6C9Y - chains A and C of the 6 polymer chains in the assembly; structure by electron microscopy, 4.25 A resolution (low resolution: residue-level contacts below are approximate; hydrogen-bond / salt-bridge calls are withheld).

== Chain A ==
Name: DNA-directed RNA polymerase subunit alpha
Organism: Escherichia coli (strain K12)
Notes: EC 2.7.7.6
Reference sequence: P0A7Z4 (RPOA_ECOLI); numbering as in UniProt (aligned over 1-329)
Amino-acid sequence (329 residues; numbered 1 to 329; the number before each row is that of its first residue):
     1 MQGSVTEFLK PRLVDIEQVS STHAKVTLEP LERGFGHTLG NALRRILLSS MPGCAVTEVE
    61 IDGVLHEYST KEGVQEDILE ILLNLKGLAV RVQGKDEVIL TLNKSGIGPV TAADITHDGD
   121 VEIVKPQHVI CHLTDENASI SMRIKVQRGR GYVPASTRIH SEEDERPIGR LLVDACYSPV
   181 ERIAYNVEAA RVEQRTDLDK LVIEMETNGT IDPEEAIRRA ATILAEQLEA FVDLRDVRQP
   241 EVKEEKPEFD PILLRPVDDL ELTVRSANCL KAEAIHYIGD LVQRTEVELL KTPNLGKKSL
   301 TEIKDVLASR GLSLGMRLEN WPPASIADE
Not modelled in the structure: 1-6, 237-329
UniProt features mapped onto this chain:
  - region: Glu162 to Glu165 (Required for interaction with Crp at class II promoters)
  - modified residue: Arg265 (ADP-ribosylarginine), Lys297 (N6-acetyllysine), Lys298 (N6-acetyllysine)
  - mutagenesis: Arg45 (R45C: In rpoA112; temperature-sensitive, blocks RNA polymerase assembly), Glu162 to Glu165 (5-fold decrease in CRP-class II promoter-dependent transcription), Glu165 (E165K: 5-fold decrease in CRP-class II promoter-dependent transcription), Arg191 (R191C: In rpoA101; temperature-sensitive)

== Chain C ==
Name: DNA-directed RNA polymerase subunit beta
Organism: Escherichia coli (strain K12)
Notes: EC 2.7.7.6
Reference sequence: P0A8V2 (RPOB_ECOLI); residue numbers follow UniProt; this construct covers 1-1342
Amino-acid sequence (1342 residues; numbered 1 to 1342; the number before each row is that of its first residue):
     1 MVYSYTEKKR IRKDFGKRPQ VLDVPYLLSI QLDSFQKFIE QDPEGQYGLE AAFRSVFPIQ
    61 SYSGNSELQY VSYRLGEPVF DVQECQIRGV TYSAPLRVKL RLVIYEREAP EGTVKDIKEQ
   121 EVYMGEIPLM TDNGTFVING TERVIVSQLH RSPGVFFDSD KGKTHSSGKV LYNARIIPYR
   181 GSWLDFEFDP KDNLFVRIDR RRKLPATIIL RALNYTTEQI LDLFFEKVIF EIRDNKLQME
   241 LVPERLRGET ASFDIEANGK VYVEKGRRIT ARHIRQLEKD DVKLIEVPVE YIAGKVVAKD
   301 YIDESTGELI CAANMELSLD LLAKLSQSGH KRIETLFTND LDHGPYISET LRVDPTNDRL
   361 SALVEIYRMM RPGEPPTREA AESLFENLFF SEDRYDLSAV GRMKFNRSLL REEIEGSGIL
   421 SKDDIIDVMK KLIDIRNGKG EVDDIDHLGN RRIRSVGEMA ENQFRVGLVR VERAVKERLS
   481 LGDLDTLMPQ DMINAKPISA AVKEFFGSSQ LSQFMDQNNP LSEITHKRRI SALGPGGLTR
   541 ERAGFEVRDV HPTHYGRVCP IETPEGPNIG LINSLSVYAQ TNEYGFLETP YRKVTDGVVT
   601 DEIHYLSAIE EGNYVIAQAN SNLDEEGHFV EDLVTCRSKG ESSLFSRDQV DYMDVSTQQV
   661 VSVGASLIPF LEHDDANRAL MGANMQRQAV PTLRADKPLV GTGMERAVAV DSGVTAVAKR
   721 GGVVQYVDAS RIVIKVNEDE MYPGEAGIDI YNLTKYTRSN QNTCINQMPC VSLGEPVERG
   781 DVLADGPSTD LGELALGQNM RVAFMPWNGY NFEDSILVSE RVVQEDRFTT IHIQELACVS
   841 RDTKLGPEEI TADIPNVGEA ALSKLDESGI VYIGAEVTGG DILVGKVTPK GETQLTPEEK
   901 LLRAIFGEKA SDVKDSSLRV PNGVSGTVID VQVFTRDGVE KDKRALEIEE MQLKQAKKDL
   961 SEELQILEAG LFSRIRAVLV AGGVEAEKLD KLPRDRWLEL GLTDEEKQNQ LEQLAEQYDE
  1021 LKHEFEKKLE AKRRKITQGD DLAPGVLKIV KVYLAVKRRI QPGDKMAGRH GNKGVISKIN
  1081 PIEDMPYDEN GTPVDIVLNP LGVPSRMNIG QILETHLGMA AKGIGDKINA MLKQQQEVAK
  1141 LREFIQRAYD LGADVRQKVD LSTFSDEEVM RLAENLRKGM PIATPVFDGA KEAEIKELLK
  1201 LGDLPTSGQI RLYDGRTGEQ FERPVTVGYM YMLKLNHLVD DKMHARSTGS YSLVTQQPLG
  1261 GKAQFGGQRF GEMEVWALEA YGAAYTLQEM LTVKSDDVNG RTKMYKNIVD GNHQMEPGMP
  1321 ESFNVLLKEI RSLGINIELE DE
Not modelled in the structure: 1-2
UniProt features mapped onto this chain:
  - modified residue (N6-acetyllysine): Lys1022, Lys1200
  - mutagenesis: Ile561 (I561S: Resistant to antibiotics salinamide A and B), Ile569 (I569S: Resistant to antibiotics salinamide A and B), Ala665 (A665E: Resistant to antibiotics salinamide A and B), Asp675 (D675A/G: Resistant to antibiotics salinamide A and B), Asn677 (N677H/K: Resistant to antibiotics salinamide A and B), Leu680 (L680M: Resistant to antibiotics salinamide A and B), Glu813 (E813K: Disrupts the enzyme's active center)

== Chain A / chain C interface ==
Contacting residue pairs (58; chain A residue first):
  Asn41(A) with Gly1215(C); Arg1216(C); Thr1217(C); Gly1218(C)
  Arg44(A) with Glu1083(C); Tyr1087(C); Gly1091(C)
  Arg45(A) with Glu1083(C); Asp1084(C); Gly1215(C); Arg1216(C)
  Leu48(A) with Glu1083(C)
  Ser49(A) with Glu1083(C)
  His66(A) with Ile873(C); Gly874(C); Ile929(C)
  Glu67(A) with Lys1057(C)
  Tyr68(A) with Tyr756(C); Ile929(C); Ala1055(C); Lys1057(C)
  Thr70(A) with Ser730(C); Lys755(C)
  Lys71(A) with Asp728(C)
  Glu72(A) with Asp728(C); Ser730(C)
  Gly73(A) with Asp728(C)
  Val74(A) with Asp728(C); Ala729(C)
  Gln75(A) with Val727(C); Ala729(C); Val771(C)
  Asp77(A) with Ala729(C); Lys755(C); Tyr756(C); Asn766(C)
  Leu79(A) with Leu693(C); Tyr756(C)
  Glu80(A) with Met768(C)
  Leu83(A) with Arg694(C)
  Lys86(A) with Gln824(C); Asp826(C)
  Thr134(A) with Val727(C); Leu773(C)
  Tyr152(A) with Val823(C); Gln824(C)
  Ser156(A) with Arg1059(C)
  Ile159(A) with Glu876(C)
  Ile168(A) with Ile873(C)
  Asp174(A) with Asp826(C)
  Glu181(A) with Arg821(C)
  Arg182(A) with Asn1090(C)
  Ile183(A) with Gly1091(C)
  Ala184(A) with Glu1089(C); Asn1090(C); Gly1091(C)
  Tyr185(A) with Tyr1087(C); Gly1218(C)
Interface residues without a listed pair, chain A (37 interface residues in all): Leu65, Pro154, Glu165, Arg170, Leu171, Leu172, Asn186
Interface residues without a listed pair, chain C (38 interface residues in all): Tyr726, Pro769, Ile831, Thr927, Thr1092

== In short ==
Chain A and chain C form an interface of 37 and 38 residues respectively. UniProt lists 6 mutagenesis sites on
chain A; 7 mutagenesis sites on chain C.
Here chain A is DNA-directed RNA polymerase subunit alpha and chain C is DNA-directed RNA polymerase subunit
beta, both from Escherichia coli (strain K12). Entry 6C9Y (Cryo-EM structure of E. coli RNAP sigma70
holoenzyme) was determined by electron microscopy together with 6CA0 from the same study.
